PDB entry 5DLJ | X-ray diffraction, 2.60 A resolution | chains F and E of the 8 polymer chains in the assembly

== Chain F (and E) ==
Molecule: CRISPR-associated endoribonuclease Cas2
From: Escherichia coli K12
Notes: EC 3.1.-.-; chain E of this document is another copy of the same molecule, construct and numbering; everything in this record applies to it too
UniProt: P45956 (CAS2_ECOLI); residue numbers follow UniProt; this construct covers 1-78
Amino-acid sequence (78 residues; each row starts with the number of its first residue):
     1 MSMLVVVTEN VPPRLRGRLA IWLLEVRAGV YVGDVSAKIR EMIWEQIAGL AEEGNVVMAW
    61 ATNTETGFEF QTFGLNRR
UniProt features mapped onto this chain:
  - mutagenesis: Glu9 (E9A/R: No effect on spacer acquisition, Cas1-Cas2 complex formation or CRISPR DNA-binding by complex), Asn10 (N10A: No effect on spacer acquisition), Arg14 to Arg16 (No in vivspacer acquisition, significantly decreased protospacer binding), Arg14 (R14A: Slight decrease in spacer acquisition), Arg16 (R16A: Slight decrease in spacer acquisition; R16E: Dramatically decreased spacer acquisition in vivo), Arg18 (R18A: Very little spacer acquisition), Arg27 (R27A: Slight decrease in spacer acquisition), Lys38 to Arg40 (Very little in vivo spacer acquisition), Glu65 (E65A: No effect on spacer acquisition; E65R: Slight decrease in spacer acquisition, Cas1-Cas2 complex formation or CRISPR DNA-binding by complex. Loss of spacer acquisition; when associated with R-84), Arg77 to Arg78 (No spacer acquisition, significantly decreased protospacer binding), Arg77 (R77E: No change in spacer acquisition in vivo), Arg78 (R78E: Dramatically decreased spacer acquisition in vivo)
From the paper describing this entry:
  - binding site for 39-mer DNA N1-F: Asn10, Arg14, Arg16, Arg77, Arg78
  - conformationally variable residues (side-chain flip): Arg77

== Chain F / chain E interface ==
Contacting residue pairs (45; chain F residue first):
  Met3(F) - Met3(E)
  Met3(F) - Val5(E)  hydrophobic
  Met3(F) - Ala59(E)
  Met3(F) - Trp60(E)
  Met3(F) - Ala61(E)
  Val5(F) - Met3(E)  hydrophobic
  Val5(F) - Val5(E)  hydrophobic
  Val7(F) - Arg27(E)
  Val7(F) - Val30(E)  hydrophobic
  Glu9(F) - Arg27(E)  salt bridge
  Arg16(F) - Arg78(E)
  Glu25(F) - Arg78(E)  salt bridge
  Val26(F) - Arg78(E)
  Arg27(F) - Val7(E)
  Arg27(F) - Glu9(E)
  Arg27(F) - Asn55(E)  hydrogen bond
  Arg27(F) - Val56(E)
  Arg27(F) - Val57(E)
  Arg27(F) - Thr72(E)
  Arg27(F) - Asn76(E)  hydrogen bond
  Arg27(F) - Arg78(E)
  Ala28(F) - Arg78(E)
  Val30(F) - Val7(E)  hydrophobic
  Val32(F) - Phe68(E)
  Gly33(F) - Phe68(E)
  Asp34(F) - Thr66(E)
  Asp34(F) - Gly67(E)
  Asn55(F) - Arg27(E)  hydrogen bond
  Val56(F) - Arg27(E)
  Val57(F) - Arg27(E)
  Ala59(F) - Met3(E)
  Trp60(F) - Met3(E)
  Ala61(F) - Met3(E)  hydrogen bond (backbone-side chain)
  Thr66(F) - Asp34(E)
  Gly67(F) - Asp34(E)
  Phe68(F) - Val32(E)  hydrophobic
  Phe68(F) - Gly33(E)
  Phe70(F) - Leu24(E)  hydrophobic
  Thr72(F) - Arg27(E)
  Asn76(F) - Arg27(E)  hydrogen bond
  Arg78(F) - Arg16(E)
  Arg78(F) - Glu25(E)  salt bridge
  Arg78(F) - Val26(E)
  Arg78(F) - Arg27(E)  hydrogen bond (backbone-side chain)
  Arg78(F) - Ala28(E)
Interface residues without a listed pair, chain F (28 interface residues in all): Leu24, Arg77
Interface residues without a listed pair, chain E (28 interface residues in all): Phe70, Arg77

== Summary ==
Chain F and chain E each contribute 28 residues to their interface; the contacts include 6 hydrogen bonds and
3 salt bridges. Polar contacts include Glu9(F)-Arg27(E), Glu25(F)-Arg78(E) and Arg27(F)-Asn55(E). The paper
reports a binding site for 39-mer DNA N1-F at Asn10(F), Arg14(F) and Arg16(F) among others; conformational
variability at Arg77(F).
Chain F and chain E are both CRISPR-associated endoribonuclease Cas2 (Escherichia coli K12); the structure,
Crystal Structure of Cas-DNA-N1 complex, was determined by X-ray diffraction, deposited together with 5DQT,
5DQU and 5DQZ.
